Entry 5R0C (X-ray diffraction, 1.60 A resolution); this record covers chains A and B.

== Chain A ==
Molecule: Pre-mRNA-splicing factor 8
From: Saccharomyces cerevisiae (strain ATCC 204508 / S288c)
Notes: fragment: yPrp8 RNaseH
Reference sequence: P33334 (PRP8_YEAST); residue numbers follow UniProt; this construct covers 1836-2090
Sequence (258 residues; numbered 1833 to 2090; the number before each row is that of its first residue):
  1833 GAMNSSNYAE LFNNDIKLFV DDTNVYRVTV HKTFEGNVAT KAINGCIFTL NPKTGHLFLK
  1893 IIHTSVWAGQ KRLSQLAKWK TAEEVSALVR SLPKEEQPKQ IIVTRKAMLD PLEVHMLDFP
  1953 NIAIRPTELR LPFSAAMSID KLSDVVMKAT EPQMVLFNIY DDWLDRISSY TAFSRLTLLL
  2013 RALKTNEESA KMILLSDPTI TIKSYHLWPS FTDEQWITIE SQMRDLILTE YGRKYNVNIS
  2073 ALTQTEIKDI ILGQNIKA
Unresolved in the structure: 2070-2090
Differences from the reference sequence: expression tag (1833-1835)
UniProt features mapped onto this chain:
  - mutagenesis: Asp1853 (D1853A: Alters protein folding. Severely impaired growth. Strongly reduced growth at 35 degrees Celsius; when associated with A-1854; D1853N: Reduced growth at 30 degrees Celsius ...), Asp1854 (D1854A: Reduced growth at 30 degrees Celsius. Strongly reduced growth at 16 degrees Celsius. Strongly reduced growth at 35 degrees Celsius; when associated with A-1853 ...), Thr1855 (T1855A: Reduced growth at 30 degrees Celsius. Strongly reduced growth at 16 degrees Celsius), Thr1936 (T1936A: Reduced growth at 30 degrees Celsius. Strongly reduced growth at 16 degrees Celsius), Arg1937 (R1937K: Severely impaired growth. Reduced growth at 30 degrees Celsius. Strongly reduced growth at 16 degrees Celsius)

== Chain B ==
Molecule: A1 cistron-splicing factor AAR2
From: Saccharomyces cerevisiae (strain ATCC 204508 / S288c)
Notes: fragment: GAMA - Aar2(1-152) - SSSSS - Aar2(171-317); engineered mutation(s): L153_D170delinsSSSSS
Reference sequence: P32357 (AAR2_YEAST); aligned to UniProt positions 1-317 over residues 1-317
Sequence (308 residues; row label = number of the first residue in the row; note: 13 numbers in that range are skipped by the numbering (no residue carries them; nothing is unmodelled there); numbers below 1 keep their minus sign (Gly-3 is residue -3)):
    -3 GAMAMNTVPF TSAPIEVTIG IDQYSFNVKE NQPFHGIKDI PIGHVHVIHF QHADNSSMRY
    57 GYWFDCRMGN FYIQYDPKDG LYKMMEERDG AKFENIVHNF KERQMMVSYP KIDEDDTWYN
   117 LTEFVQMDKI RKIVRKDENQ FSYVDSSMTT VQENEL
   166 SSSSSDPAHS LNYTVINFKS REAIRPGHEM EDFLDKSYYL NTVMLQGIFK NSSNYFGELQ
   226 FAFLNAMFFG NYGSSLQWHA MIELICSSAT VPKHMLDKLD EILYYQIKTL PEQYSDILLN
   286 ERVWNICLYS SFQKNSLHNT EKIMENKYPE LL
Unresolved in the structure: -3 to 0, 166-169
Differences from the reference sequence: expression tag (-3 to 0); conflict Ser166 (Leu153 in P32357), Ser167 (Lys154 in P32357), Ser170 (Leu157 in P32357)
Ligand contacts: R8V ((3S)-3-hydroxy-2-methyl-2,3-dihydro-1H-isoindol-1-one): Pro5, Thr7, Tyr68, Gln70, Glu83, Lys88, Phe89, Ile92, Phe96
UniProt features mapped onto this chain:
  - region: Leu261 to Ile282 (Leucine-zipper)
  - modified residue: Ser253 (Phosphoserine), Thr274 (Phosphothreonine)

== How chain A and chain B interact ==
Pairs across the interface (16):
  Gln1907(A) - Met195(B)
  Gln1907(A) - Leu199(B)
  Leu1908(A) - Met195(B)  hydrophobic
  Trp1911(A) - Glu194(B)
  Trp1911(A) - Met195(B)
  Trp1911(A) - Phe198(B)  hydrophobic
  Asp1942(A) - Lys184(B)  salt bridge
  Asp1942(A) - Phe198(B)
  Glu1945(A) - Lys184(B)  salt bridge
  Val1946(A) - Glu194(B)
  Val1946(A) - Phe198(B)  hydrophobic
  His1947(A) - Glu194(B)
  Leu1949(A) - Lys184(B)
  Leu1949(A) - Ser185(B)
  Leu1949(A) - Arg186(B)
  Asp1950(A) - Arg186(B)  salt bridge
Also at the interface, not in a pair above, chain B (8 interface residues in all): Ile189

== Overview ==
9 residues of chain A and 8 residues of chain B are in contact, with 3 salt bridges. Among the polar pairs are
Asp1942(A)-Lys184(B), Glu1945(A)-Lys184(B) and Asp1950(A)-Arg186(B). Bound to chain B: compound R8V. UniProt
lists 5 mutagenesis sites on chain A.
Chain A is Pre-mRNA-splicing factor 8 and chain B is A1 cistron-splicing factor AAR2, both from Saccharomyces
cerevisiae (strain ATCC 204508 / S288c); the structure, PanDDA analysis group deposition -- Aar2/RNaseH in
complex with fragment F2X-Entry C08, DMSO-free, was determined by X-ray diffraction, deposited together with
5QY1, 5QY2, 5QY3, 5QY4, 5QY5, 5QY6 and 128 further entries.
